PDB entry 6PSQ | electron microscopy, 3.40 A resolution | chains J and I of the 10 polymer chains in the assembly

# Chain J
Name: DNA-directed RNA polymerase subunit beta'
Source organism: Escherichia coli
Notes: EC 2.7.7.6
Reference sequence: P0A8T7 (RPOC_ECOLI); residue numbers follow UniProt; this construct covers 2-1407
Chain sequence (1430 residues; row label = number of the first residue in the row):
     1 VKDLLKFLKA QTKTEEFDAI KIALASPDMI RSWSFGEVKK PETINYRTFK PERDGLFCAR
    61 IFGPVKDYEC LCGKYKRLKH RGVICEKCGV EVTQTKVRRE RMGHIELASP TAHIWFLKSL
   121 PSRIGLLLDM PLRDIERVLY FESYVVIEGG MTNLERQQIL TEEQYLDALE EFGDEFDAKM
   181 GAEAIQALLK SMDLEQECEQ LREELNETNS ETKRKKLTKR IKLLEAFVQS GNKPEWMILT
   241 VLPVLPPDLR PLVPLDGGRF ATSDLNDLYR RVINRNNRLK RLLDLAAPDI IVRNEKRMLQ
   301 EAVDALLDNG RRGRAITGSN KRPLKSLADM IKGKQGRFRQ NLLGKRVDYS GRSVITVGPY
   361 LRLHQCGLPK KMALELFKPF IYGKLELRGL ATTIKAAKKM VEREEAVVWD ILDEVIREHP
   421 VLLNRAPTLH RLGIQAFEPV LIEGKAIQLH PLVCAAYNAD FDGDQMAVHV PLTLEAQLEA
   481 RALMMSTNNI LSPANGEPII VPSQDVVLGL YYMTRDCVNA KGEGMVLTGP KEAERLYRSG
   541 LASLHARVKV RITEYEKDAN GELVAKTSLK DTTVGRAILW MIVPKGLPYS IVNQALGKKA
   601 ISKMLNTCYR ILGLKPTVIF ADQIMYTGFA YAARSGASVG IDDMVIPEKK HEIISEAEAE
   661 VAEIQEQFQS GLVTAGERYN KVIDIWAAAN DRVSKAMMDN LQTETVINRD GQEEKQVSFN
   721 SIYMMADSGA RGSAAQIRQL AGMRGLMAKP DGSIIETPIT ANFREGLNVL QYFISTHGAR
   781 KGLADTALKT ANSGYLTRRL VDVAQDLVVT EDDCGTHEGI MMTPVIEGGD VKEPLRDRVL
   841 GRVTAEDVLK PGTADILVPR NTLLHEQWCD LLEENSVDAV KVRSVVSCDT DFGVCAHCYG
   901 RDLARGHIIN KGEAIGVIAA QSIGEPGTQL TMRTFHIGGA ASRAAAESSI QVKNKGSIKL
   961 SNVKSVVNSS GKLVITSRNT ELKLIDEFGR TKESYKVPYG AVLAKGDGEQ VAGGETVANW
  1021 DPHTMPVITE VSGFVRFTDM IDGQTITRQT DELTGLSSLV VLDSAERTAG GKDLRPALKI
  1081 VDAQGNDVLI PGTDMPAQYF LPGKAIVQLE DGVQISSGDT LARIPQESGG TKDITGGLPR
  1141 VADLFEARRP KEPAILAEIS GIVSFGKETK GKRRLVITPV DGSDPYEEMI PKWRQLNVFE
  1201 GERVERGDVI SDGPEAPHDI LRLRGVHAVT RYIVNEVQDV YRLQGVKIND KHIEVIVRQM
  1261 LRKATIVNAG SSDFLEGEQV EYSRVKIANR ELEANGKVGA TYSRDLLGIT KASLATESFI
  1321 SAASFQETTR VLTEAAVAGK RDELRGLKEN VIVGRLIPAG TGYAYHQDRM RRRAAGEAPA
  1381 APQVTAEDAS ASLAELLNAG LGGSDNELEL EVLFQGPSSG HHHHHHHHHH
Disordered / not traced: 1-15, 938-947, 1127-1131, 1376-1430
Construct notes: expression tag (1, 1408-1430)
Bound ions: Zn2+ site 1: Cys70, Cys72, Cys85, Cys88; Mg2+: Asp460, Asp462, Asp464; Zn2+ site 2: Cys814, Cys888, Cys895, Cys898
Residues lining bound ligands:
  - chapso (1N7), molecule 1: Leu255, Asp256, Arg259
  - chapso (1N7), molecule 2: Phe935, Ile937, Leu1243, Gln1244
Curated features (UniProtKB/Swiss-Prot):
  - binding site (Zn(2+)): Cys70, Cys72, Cys85, Cys88, Cys814, Cys888, Cys895, Cys898
  - binding site (Mg(2+)): Asp460, Asp462, Asp464
  - modified residue: Lys983 (N6-acetyllysine)
  - mutagenesis: Gln504 (Q504P: Resistant to antibiotics salinamide A and B), Asn690 (N690D: Resistant to antibiotics salinamide A and B), Met697 (M697V: Resistant to antibiotics salinamide A and B), Ala735 (A735T: Resistant to antibiotics salinamide A and B), Arg738 (R738C/H/P/S: Resistant to antibiotics salinamide A and B), Ala748 (A748E: Resistant to antibiotics salinamide A and B), Pro758 (P758S/T: Resistant to antibiotics salinamide A and B), Phe763 (F763C: Resistant to antibiotics salinamide A and B), Ser775 (S775A: Resistant to antibiotics salinamide A and B), Ala779 (A779T/V: Resistant to antibiotics salinamide A and B), Arg780 (R780C: Resistant to antibiotics salinamide A and B), Gly782 (G782A/C: Resistant to antibiotics salinamide A and B), 1 further mutagenesis entry in UniProt
What the authors report for this chain:
  - binding site for the 85-nt DNA strand: Tyr46, Arg47

# Chain I
Name: DNA-directed RNA polymerase subunit beta
Source organism: Escherichia coli
Notes: EC 2.7.7.6
Reference sequence: P0A8V4 (RPOB_ECO57); residue numbers follow UniProt; this construct covers 1-1342
Chain sequence (1342 residues; each row starts with the number of its first residue):
     1 MVYSYTEKKR IRKDFGKRPQ VLDVPYLLSI QLDSFQKFIE QDPEGQYGLE AAFRSVFPIQ
    61 SYSGNSELQY VSYRLGEPVF DVQECQIRGV TYSAPLRVKL RLVIYEREAP EGTVKDIKEQ
   121 EVYMGEIPLM TDNGTFVING TERVIVSQLH RSPGVFFDSD KGKTHSSGKV LYNARIIPYR
   181 GSWLDFEFDP KDNLFVRIDR RRKLPATIIL RALNYTTEQI LDLFFEKVIF EIRDNKLQME
   241 LVPERLRGET ASFDIEANGK VYVEKGRRIT ARHIRQLEKD DVKLIEVPVE YIAGKVVAKD
   301 YIDESTGELI CAANMELSLD LLAKLSQSGH KRIETLFTND LDHGPYISET LRVDPTNDRL
   361 SALVEIYRMM RPGEPPTREA AESLFENLFF SEDRYDLSAV GRMKFNRSLL REEIEGSGIL
   421 SKDDIIDVMK KLIDIRNGKG EVDDIDHLGN RRIRSVGEMA ENQFRVGLVR VERAVKERLS
   481 LGDLDTLMPQ DMINAKPISA AVKEFFGSSQ LSQFMDQNNP LSEITHKRRI SALGPGGLTR
   541 ERAGFEVRDV HPTHYGRVCP IETPEGPNIG LINSLSVYAQ TNEYGFLETP YRKVTDGVVT
   601 DEIHYLSAIE EGNYVIAQAN SNLDEEGHFV EDLVTCRSKG ESSLFSRDQV DYMDVSTQQV
   661 VSVGASLIPF LEHDDANRAL MGANMQRQAV PTLRADKPLV GTGMERAVAV DSGVTAVAKR
   721 GGVVQYVDAS RIVIKVNEDE MYPGEAGIDI YNLTKYTRSN QNTCINQMPC VSLGEPVERG
   781 DVLADGPSTD LGELALGQNM RVAFMPWNGY NFEDSILVSE RVVQEDRFTT IHIQELACVS
   841 RDTKLGPEEI TADIPNVGEA ALSKLDESGI VYIGAEVTGG DILVGKVTPK GETQLTPEEK
   901 LLRAIFGEKA SDVKDSSLRV PNGVSGTVID VQVFTRDGVE KDKRALEIEE MQLKQAKKDL
   961 SEELQILEAG LFSRIRAVLV AGGVEAEKLD KLPRDRWLEL GLTDEEKQNQ LEQLAEQYDE
  1021 LKHEFEKKLE AKRRKITQGD DLAPGVLKIV KVYLAVKRRI QPGDKMAGRH GNKGVISKIN
  1081 PIEDMPYDEN GTPVDIVLNP LGVPSRMNIG QILETHLGMA AKGIGDKINA MLKQQQEVAK
  1141 LREFIQRAYD LGADVRQKVD LSTFSDEEVM RLAENLRKGM PIATPVFDGA KEAEIKELLK
  1201 LGDLPTSGQI RLYDGRTGEQ FERPVTVGYM YMLKLNHLVD DKMHARSTGS YSLVTQQPLG
  1261 GKAQFGGQRF GEMEVWALEA YGAAYTLQEM LTVKSDDVNG RTKMYKNIVD GNHQMEPGMP
  1321 ESFNVLLKEI RSLGINIELE DE
Disordered / not traced: 1-2, 1342
Residues lining bound ligands: chapso (1N7): Gln725, Tyr726, Glu962, Gln965, Ile966, Ala969
Curated features (UniProtKB/Swiss-Prot):
  - modified residue (N6-acetyllysine): Lys1022, Lys1200

# Chain J / chain I interface
Contacting residue pairs (359; chain J residue first):
  Phe17(J) - Leu1339(I)  hydrophobic
  Asp18(J) - Glu1340(I)  hydrogen bond (backbone-backbone)
  Asp18(J) - Asp1341(I)
  Ala19(J) - Leu1339(I)
  Ala19(J) - Glu1340(I)  hydrogen bond (backbone-backbone)
  Ile20(J) - Phe1323(I)  hydrophobic
  Ile20(J) - Ile1337(I)  hydrophobic
  Ile20(J) - Glu1338(I)
  Lys21(J) - Asn1336(I)
  Lys21(J) - Ile1337(I)
  Lys21(J) - Glu1338(I)  hydrogen bond (backbone-backbone)
  Lys21(J) - Glu1340(I)
  Ile22(J) - Ile1335(I)  hydrophobic
  Ile22(J) - Asn1336(I)
  Ile22(J) - Ile1337(I)  hydrophobic
  Ala23(J) - Ile1335(I)
  Ala23(J) - Asn1336(I)  hydrogen bond (backbone-backbone)
  Leu24(J) - Gly1334(I)
  Leu24(J) - Asn1336(I)
  Ala25(J) - Gly1334(I)  hydrogen bond (backbone-backbone)
  Ala25(J) - Asn1336(I)
  Met29(J) - Asn1336(I)
  Met29(J) - Glu1338(I)
  Trp33(J) - Arg1331(I)
  Trp33(J) - Ile1335(I)
  Trp33(J) - Asn1336(I)
  Lys76(J) - Gln894(I)
  Arg99(J) - Leu1253(I)
  Arg99(J) - Val1254(I)  hydrogen bond (side chain-backbone)
  Arg99(J) - Gln1256(I)
  Arg99(J) - Glu1321(I)  salt bridge
  Arg99(J) - Val1325(I)
  Glu100(J) - Lys1328(I)
  Met102(J) - Lys1328(I)
  Met102(J) - Ser1332(I)
  His113(J) - Leu1333(I)
  His113(J) - Gly1334(I)  hydrogen bond (side chain-backbone)
  Trp115(J) - Leu1333(I)  hydrophobic
  Phe116(J) - Ile1335(I)  hydrophobic
  Pro243(J) - Arg1331(I)
  Pro243(J) - Ser1332(I)
  Pro243(J) - Leu1333(I)
  Leu245(J) - Lys1328(I)
  Leu245(J) - Glu1329(I)
  Leu245(J) - Ser1332(I)
  Leu249(J) - Val1325(I)  hydrophobic
  Leu249(J) - Lys1328(I)
  Pro251(J) - Leu1253(I)  hydrophobic
  Asp256(J) - Arg841(I)
  Gly257(J) - Pro1044(I)
  Leu307(J) - Leu1333(I)  hydrophobic
  Leu327(J) - Glu1329(I)
  Leu327(J) - Ser1332(I)
  Leu327(J) - Leu1333(I)  hydrophobic
  Met330(J) - Glu1329(I)
  Ile331(J) - Glu1329(I)
  Ile331(J) - Ile1330(I)  hydrophobic
  Arg337(J) - Val1325(I)
  Arg337(J) - Leu1326(I)
  Arg337(J) - Glu1329(I)  salt bridge
  Phe338(J) - Leu1326(I)  hydrophobic
  Asn341(J) - Thr1255(I)
  Asn341(J) - Gln1257(I)
  Asn341(J) - Ser1322(I)
  Leu342(J) - Ser1322(I)
  Leu342(J) - Leu1326(I)  hydrophobic
  Leu343(J) - Gly1271(I)
  Leu343(J) - Glu1272(I)
  Leu343(J) - Val1275(I)
  Gly344(J) - Arg1269(I)
  Gly344(J) - Phe1270(I)
  Gly344(J) - Gly1271(I)
  Lys345(J) - Gln1257(I)
  Lys345(J) - Gln1268(I)
  Lys345(J) - Arg1269(I)
  Lys345(J) - Phe1270(I)  hydrogen bond (backbone-backbone)
  Lys345(J) - Leu1291(I)  hydrogen bond (side chain-backbone)
  Lys345(J) - Ser1295(I)
  Lys345(J) - Asp1296(I)  salt bridge
  Arg346(J) - Pro1258(I)
  Arg346(J) - Gln1264(I)
  Arg346(J) - Gly1267(I)  hydrogen bond (side chain-backbone)
  Arg346(J) - Gln1268(I)
  Arg346(J) - Arg1269(I)
  Arg346(J) - Ser1295(I)
  Val347(J) - Gly1267(I)
  Val347(J) - Gln1268(I)  hydrogen bond (backbone-backbone)
  Val347(J) - Phe1270(I)  hydrophobic
  Val347(J) - Met1290(I)
  Val347(J) - Lys1294(I)
  Val347(J) - Ser1295(I)
  Asp348(J) - Arg1246(I)  salt bridge
  Asp348(J) - Ser1247(I)
  Asp348(J) - Tyr1251(I)  hydrogen bond
  Asp348(J) - Pro1258(I)
  Asp348(J) - Lys1294(I)  hydrogen bond (backbone-backbone)
  Tyr349(J) - Arg1246(I)  hydrogen bond (backbone-backbone)
  Tyr349(J) - Ser1247(I)
  Tyr349(J) - Lys1294(I)
  Tyr349(J) - Tyr1305(I)
  Ser350(J) - Ala1245(I)
  Ser350(J) - Arg1246(I)  hydrogen bond (backbone-backbone)
  Ser350(J) - Gly1267(I)
  Ser350(J) - Gln1268(I)  hydrogen bond (side chain-backbone)
  Gly351(J) - His1244(I)
  Gly351(J) - Ala1245(I)
  Gly351(J) - Gln1268(I)
  Arg352(J) - Lys1242(I)
  Arg352(J) - Met1243(I)
  Arg352(J) - His1244(I)  hydrogen bond (backbone-backbone)
  Arg352(J) - Gln1268(I)
  Ser353(J) - Met1243(I)
  Val354(J) - Val1075(I)  hydrophobic
  Val354(J) - Val1239(I)  hydrophobic
  Val354(J) - Lys1242(I)
  Thr356(J) - Val1075(I)
  Thr356(J) - Ile1076(I)
  Thr356(J) - Ser1077(I)
  Val357(J) - Gly809(I)
  Val357(J) - Tyr810(I)
  Val357(J) - Phe812(I)  hydrophobic
  Val357(J) - Ser815(I)
  Val357(J) - Ser1077(I)
  Pro359(J) - Asn808(I)
  Pro359(J) - Gly809(I)
  Pro359(J) - Tyr810(I)
  Lys371(J) - Met1243(I)
  Met372(J) - Met1243(I)  hydrophobic
  Glu375(J) - Ala1245(I)
  Glu375(J) - Ser1247(I)  hydrogen bond (side chain-backbone)
  Leu376(J) - Ser1247(I)
  Lys378(J) - Ser1247(I)
  Pro379(J) - Ser1247(I)
  Pro379(J) - Tyr1305(I)  hydrophobic
  Pro379(J) - Ile1308(I)  hydrophobic
  Pro379(J) - Val1309(I)  hydrophobic
  Phe380(J) - Ile1308(I)  hydrophobic
  Phe380(J) - His1313(I)
  Tyr382(J) - Tyr1305(I)
  Gly383(J) - Val1309(I)
  Glu386(J) - Val1309(I)
  Leu422(J) - Thr1286(I)
  Asn424(J) - Glu1274(I)
  Ala426(J) - Glu1274(I)
  Thr428(J) - Met1273(I)
  Thr428(J) - Glu1274(I)  hydrogen bond
  Thr428(J) - Ala1277(I)
  Arg431(J) - Ala1280(I)  hydrogen bond (side chain-backbone)
  Arg431(J) - Tyr1281(I)  hydrogen bond (backbone-side chain)
  Leu432(J) - Tyr1281(I)
  Ile434(J) - Ala1277(I)  hydrophobic
  Ile434(J) - Tyr1281(I)  hydrogen bond (backbone-side chain)
  Lys445(J) - Val1239(I)
  Lys445(J) - Asp1240(I)
  Lys445(J) - Met1243(I)
  Ala446(J) - Pro1062(I)
  Pro451(J) - Phe812(I)
  Asp460(J) - Asp814(I)
  Phe461(J) - Phe812(I)  hydrophobic
  Phe461(J) - Glu813(I)
  Phe461(J) - Ser815(I)
  Phe461(J) - Gly1074(I)
  Phe461(J) - Val1075(I)  hydrogen bond (backbone-backbone)
  Asp462(J) - Asp814(I)
  Asp462(J) - Lys1065(I)
  Asp462(J) - Lys1073(I)  salt bridge
  Asp462(J) - Val1075(I)
  Gly463(J) - Val1075(I)
  Gln465(J) - Lys1242(I)
  Ala467(J) - Gln1268(I)
  His469(J) - Gln1268(I)
  His469(J) - Phe1270(I)
  His469(J) - Met1290(I)
  Val470(J) - Lys1294(I)  hydrogen bond (backbone-side chain)
  Pro471(J) - Glu1289(I)
  Leu472(J) - Glu1289(I)  hydrogen bond (backbone-side chain)
  Leu472(J) - Lys1294(I)
  Leu472(J) - Met1304(I)  hydrophobic
  Leu472(J) - His1313(I)
  Thr473(J) - Glu1289(I)  hydrogen bond (backbone-side chain)
  Thr473(J) - Met1304(I)
  Thr473(J) - His1313(I)
  Thr473(J) - Met1315(I)
  Leu474(J) - His1313(I)  hydrogen bond (backbone-backbone)
  Glu475(J) - Tyr1285(I)
  Ala476(J) - Thr1286(I)
  Ala476(J) - Glu1289(I)
  Gln477(J) - His1313(I)
  Glu479(J) - Gly1282(I)
  Glu479(J) - Ala1283(I)
  Glu479(J) - Ala1284(I)  hydrogen bond (side chain-backbone)
  Glu479(J) - Tyr1285(I)  hydrogen bond (side chain-backbone)
  Glu479(J) - Thr1286(I)  hydrogen bond
  Leu483(J) - Tyr1281(I)
  Leu483(J) - Gly1282(I)
  Leu483(J) - Ala1283(I)
  Met484(J) - Leu1278(I)  hydrophobic
  Met484(J) - Tyr1281(I)  hydrophobic
  Met484(J) - Ala1283(I)  hydrophobic
  Asn489(J) - Tyr1281(I)
  Ser503(J) - Phe812(I)
  Gln504(J) - Phe812(I)  hydrogen bond (side chain-backbone)
  Gln504(J) - Glu813(I)  hydrogen bond (side chain-backbone)
  Gln504(J) - Leu1101(I)
  Asp505(J) - Pro806(I)
  Asp505(J) - Gly809(I)
  Asp505(J) - Asn811(I)
  Asp505(J) - Phe812(I)
  Asp505(J) - Asn1099(I)  hydrogen bond
  Asp505(J) - Leu1101(I)
  Tyr512(J) - Glu1222(I)  hydrogen bond
  Tyr512(J) - Arg1223(I)
  Arg538(J) - Glu1219(I)  salt bridge
  Phe629(J) - Asn808(I)
  Phe629(J) - Gly809(I)
  Phe629(J) - Phe812(I)  hydrophobic
  Ala630(J) - Asn808(I)
  Ala632(J) - Pro806(I)
  Ala633(J) - Trp807(I)  hydrophobic
  Ala633(J) - Asn808(I)
  Ala633(J) - Phe1221(I)
  Arg634(J) - Glu1219(I)  salt bridge
  Arg634(J) - Glu1222(I)
  Ser635(J) - Glu1222(I)
  Ser635(J) - Arg1223(I)
  Gly636(J) - Phe1221(I)
  Gly636(J) - Glu1222(I)
  Gly636(J) - Arg1223(I)
  Gly636(J) - Val1225(I)
  Ala637(J) - Pro806(I)
  Ala637(J) - Pro1100(I)
  Ala637(J) - Arg1223(I)
  Ser638(J) - Phe804(I)
  Ser638(J) - Arg1223(I)
  Ser638(J) - Pro1224(I)
  Ser638(J) - Val1225(I)
  Ser638(J) - Thr1226(I)  hydrogen bond
  Val639(J) - Val1103(I)  hydrophobic
  Val639(J) - Ile1112(I)  hydrophobic
  Val639(J) - Thr1226(I)  hydrogen bond (backbone-side chain)
  Gly640(J) - Gln1209(I)
  Gly640(J) - Thr1226(I)
  Ile641(J) - Ile1109(I)  hydrophobic
  Ile641(J) - Ile1112(I)
  Ile641(J) - Leu1113(I)  hydrophobic
  Ile641(J) - His1116(I)
  Asp642(J) - Lys1196(I)  salt bridge
  Asp643(J) - Gln1209(I)
  Met644(J) - Ile1109(I)  hydrophobic
  Met644(J) - Ile1112(I)  hydrophobic
  Phe719(J) - Arg1223(I)  hydrogen bond (backbone-side chain)
  Ser721(J) - Arg1223(I)
  Ile722(J) - Pro1104(I)  hydrophobic
  Met725(J) - Leu1101(I)  hydrophobic
  Met725(J) - Pro1104(I)  hydrophobic
  Ala730(J) - Leu1101(I)  hydrophobic
  Arg731(J) - Leu1101(I)
  Arg731(J) - Ser1105(I)  hydrogen bond
  Arg731(J) - Arg1106(I)
  Gly732(J) - Ser1105(I)
  Gln736(J) - Pro1104(I)
  Gln736(J) - Ser1105(I)
  Gln736(J) - Met1107(I)
  Gln739(J) - Met1107(I)
  Leu740(J) - Met1107(I)  hydrophobic
  Leu740(J) - Ile1109(I)  hydrophobic
  Pro750(J) - Asp549(I)
  Phe763(J) - His673(I)  hydrogen bond (backbone-side chain)
  Phe763(J) - Asp674(I)
  Phe763(J) - Asp675(I)
  Phe763(J) - Met1107(I)  hydrophobic
  Phe763(J) - Ile1109(I)
  Arg764(J) - His673(I)
  Arg764(J) - Glu1192(I)  salt bridge
  Glu765(J) - His673(I)
  Gly766(J) - Glu672(I)
  Gly766(J) - His673(I)
  Leu767(J) - Glu672(I)  hydrogen bond (backbone-backbone)
  Leu767(J) - Phe1187(I)
  Asn768(J) - Asn620(I)
  Val769(J) - Tyr555(I)
  Val769(J) - Gln618(I)
  Val769(J) - Thr657(I)
  Val769(J) - Val660(I)  hydrophobic
  Val769(J) - Phe1187(I)  hydrophobic
  Leu770(J) - Tyr555(I)  hydrophobic
  Leu770(J) - Gln618(I)
  Leu770(J) - Arg637(I)
  Leu770(J) - Ser642(I)
  Tyr772(J) - Ile561(I)  hydrophobic
  Tyr772(J) - Leu671(I)
  Tyr772(J) - Asp674(I)
  Tyr772(J) - Asp675(I)
  Tyr772(J) - Ala676(I)
  Tyr772(J) - Ala679(I)
  Tyr772(J) - Phe1187(I)  hydrophobic
  Phe773(J) - Val550(I)  hydrophobic
  Phe773(J) - His551(I)
  Phe773(J) - His554(I)
  Phe773(J) - Tyr555(I)
  Phe773(J) - Pro560(I)  hydrophobic
  Phe773(J) - Val660(I)  hydrophobic
  Thr776(J) - Val550(I)
  Thr776(J) - Pro560(I)
  Thr776(J) - Ile561(I)
  His777(J) - Asp549(I)
  His777(J) - Val550(I)  hydrogen bond (side chain-backbone)
  Ala779(J) - Ala676(I)  hydrophobic
  Ala779(J) - Asn677(I)
  Arg780(J) - Arg548(I)
  Arg780(J) - Cys559(I)
  Arg780(J) - Pro560(I)  hydrogen bond (side chain-backbone)
  Arg780(J) - Ile561(I)
  Arg780(J) - Thr563(I)  hydrogen bond
  Arg780(J) - Gly570(I)
  Arg780(J) - Asn573(I)
  Arg780(J) - Asn677(I)
  Lys781(J) - Asp549(I)
  Leu783(J) - Ile569(I)
  Leu783(J) - Asn677(I)
  Leu783(J) - Leu680(I)  hydrophobic
  Ala784(J) - Ile569(I)  hydrophobic
  Asp785(J) - Phe545(I)
  Ala787(J) - Gly566(I)
  Ala787(J) - Ile569(I)  hydrophobic
  Leu788(J) - Phe545(I)  hydrophobic
  Leu788(J) - Arg548(I)
  Arg798(J) - Trp1276(I)
  Val801(J) - Trp1276(I)  hydrophobic
  Gln805(J) - Trp1276(I)
  Gln805(J) - Glu1279(I)  hydrogen bond
  Glu913(J) - Ala1280(I)
  Ala914(J) - Glu1279(I)
  Val917(J) - Trp1276(I)  hydrophobic
  Ile918(J) - Ala1280(I)  hydrophobic
  Gln921(J) - Trp1276(I)  hydrogen bond (side chain-backbone)
  Gln921(J) - Ala1277(I)
  Gln921(J) - Ala1280(I)
  Arg933(J) - Phe545(I)
  Leu1332(J) - Ile1330(I)  hydrophobic
  Ala1336(J) - Ile1335(I)  hydrophobic
  Leu1347(J) - Glu1279(I)
  Val1351(J) - Glu1279(I)
  Val1351(J) - Leu1287(I)  hydrophobic
  Val1351(J) - Leu1291(I)  hydrophobic
  Ile1352(J) - Phe1323(I)
  Val1353(J) - Pro1320(I)
  Val1353(J) - Phe1323(I)  hydrophobic
  Gly1354(J) - Thr1292(I)
  Gly1354(J) - Pro1320(I)
  Leu1356(J) - Ala1284(I)
  Leu1356(J) - Tyr1285(I)  hydrophobic
  Leu1356(J) - Gln1288(I)
  Ile1357(J) - Ala1284(I)  hydrophobic
  Ile1357(J) - Leu1287(I)  hydrophobic
  Gly1360(J) - Gly1282(I)
  Thr1361(J) - Gly1282(I)  hydrogen bond (side chain-backbone)
  Thr1361(J) - Tyr1285(I)
  Gly1362(J) - Ala1284(I)
Also at the interface, not in a pair above, chain J (183 interface residues in all): Glu16, Phe49, Arg77, Leu239, Pro246, Ile355, Ile394, Arg425, Pro427, Gln448, Cys454, Ala459, Val506, Leu508, Met724, Arg744, Glu756, Ser775, Gly794, Thr797, Arg905, Phe1319, Ile1320, Lys1348, Arg1355
Also at the interface, not in a pair above, chain I (158 interface residues in all): Pro552, Glu565, Glu641, Met805, Lys844, Gly1063, Gly1102, Ser1207, Thr1248, Gly1266, Val1293, Gln1314, Met1319

# Summary
The interface between chain J and chain I involves 183 residues on one side and 158 on the other, with 46
hydrogen bonds and 9 salt bridges. Polar pairs include Arg99(J)-Glu1321(I), Arg337(J)-Glu1329(I) and
Lys345(J)-Asp1296(I). Chain J binds chapso. Chain I binds chapso. The paper reports a binding site for the
85-nt DNA strand at Tyr46(J) and Arg47(J).
Chain J is DNA-directed RNA polymerase subunit beta' and chain I is DNA-directed RNA polymerase subunit beta,
both from Escherichia coli; the structure, Escherichia coli RNA polymerase closed complex (TRPc) with TraR and
rpsT P2 promoter, was determined by electron microscopy, deposited together with 6PSR, 6PSS, 6PST, 6PSU, 6PSV
and 6PSW.
